Entry 7D46 (electron microscopy, 4.00 A resolution); this record covers chains C and H of the 10 polymer chains in the assembly.

== Chain C ==
Molecule: Translation initiation factor eIF-2B subunit beta
Organism: Homo sapiens
UniProt: P49770 (EI2BB_HUMAN); residue numbers follow UniProt; this construct covers 1-351
Sequence (351 residues; numbered 1 to 351; the number before each row is that of its first residue):
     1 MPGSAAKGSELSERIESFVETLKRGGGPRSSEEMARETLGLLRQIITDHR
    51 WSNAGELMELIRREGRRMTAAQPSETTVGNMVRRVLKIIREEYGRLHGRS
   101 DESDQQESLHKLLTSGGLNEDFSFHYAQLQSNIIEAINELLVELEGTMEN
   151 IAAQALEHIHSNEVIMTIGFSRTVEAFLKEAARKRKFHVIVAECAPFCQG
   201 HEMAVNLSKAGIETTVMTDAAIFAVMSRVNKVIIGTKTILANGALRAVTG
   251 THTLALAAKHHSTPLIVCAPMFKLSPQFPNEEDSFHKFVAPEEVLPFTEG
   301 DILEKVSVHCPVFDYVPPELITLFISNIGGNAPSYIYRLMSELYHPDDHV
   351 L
Disordered / not traced: 1-7, 99-121
UniProt features mapped onto this chain:
  - natural variant: Val85 (V85E: In VWM2), Ala127 (A127V: Found in a patient with Rett syndrome-like phenotype; uncertain significance), Ser171 (S171F: In VWM2), Pro196 (P196S: In VWM2), Gly200 (G200V: In VWM2), Glu213 (E213G: In VWM2), Cys268 (C268Y: In VWM2), Lys273 (K273R: In VWM2), Val316 (V316D: In VWM2), Gly329 (G329V: In VWM2)

== Chain H ==
Molecule: Translation initiation factor eIF-2B subunit delta
Organism: Homo sapiens
UniProt: Q9UI10 (EI2BD_HUMAN); residues 1-523 here = UniProt positions 1-523
Sequence (523 residues; each row starts with the number of its first residue):
     1 MAAVAVAVREDSGSGMKAELPPGPGAVGREMTKEEKLQLRKEKKQQKKKR
    51 KEEKGAEPETGSAVSAAQCQVGPTRELPESGIQLGTPREKVPAGRSKAEL
   101 RAERRAKQEAERALKQARKGEQGGPPPKASPSTAGETPSGVKRLPEYPQV
   151 DDLLLRRLVKKPERQQVPTRKDYGSKVSLFSHLPQYSRQNSLTQFMSIPS
   201 SVIHPAMVRLGLQYSQGLVSGSNARCIALLRALQQVIQDYTTPPNEELSR
   251 DLVNKLKPYMSFLTQCRPLSASMHNAIKFLNKEITSVGSSKREEEAKSEL
   301 RAAIDRYVQEKIVLAAQAISRFAYQKISNGDVILVYGCSSLVSRILQEAW
   351 TEGRRFRVVVVDSRPWLEGRHTLRSLVHAGVPASYLLIPAASYVLPEVSK
   401 VLLGAHALLANGSVMSRVGTAQLALVARAHNVPVLVCCETYKFCERVQTD
   451 AFVSNELDDPDDLQCKRGEHVALANWQNHASLRLLNLVYDVTPPELVDLV
   501 ITELGMIPCSSVPVVLRVKSSDQ
Disordered / not traced: 1-165, 519-523
UniProt features mapped onto this chain:
  - region: Arg170 to Leu179 (May bind the chemical integrated stress response (ISR) inhibitor ISRIB)
  - modified residue: Ala2 (N-acetylalanine), Ser12 (Phosphoserine), Thr86 (Phosphothreonine), Ser130 (Phosphoserine)
  - natural variant: Arg209 (R209Q: In VWM4), Ala228 (A228V: In VWM4), Leu269 (L269R: In VWM4), Arg357 (R357Q: In VWM4), Arg374 (R374C: In VWM4), Cys465 (C465R: In VWM4), Tyr489 (Y489H: In VWM4)
From the paper describing this entry:
  - mutagenesis - E310K, L314Q: decreased catalytic activity on ISRIB
  - mutagenesis - E310K, L314Q: decreased binding to eIF2(alphaP)

== How chain C and chain H interact ==
Contacting residue pairs (25):
  Glu157(C) with Arg446(H), salt bridge; Val447(H); Val453(H)
  His158(C) with Val447(H)
  His160(C) with Leu179(H), hydrogen bond (side chain-backbone); His182(H)
  Ser161(C) with Ser178(H), hydrogen bond (side chain-backbone); Leu179(H)
  Asn162(C) with Leu179(H)
  Glu163(C) with Asp450(H)
  Arg185(C) with His182(H)
  Lys231(C) with Thr449(H), hydrogen bond; Asp450(H), salt bridge
  Pro264(C) with Thr449(H)
  Ile266(C) with Thr449(H)
  Leu323(C) with Val447(H), hydrophobic; Thr449(H)
  Gly330(C) with Val447(H)
  Ala332(C) with Asn411(H)
  Ser334(C) with Ser510(H), hydrogen bond
  Tyr335(C) with Pro513(H); Val514(H), hydrophobic
  Tyr337(C) with Val514(H)
  Arg338(C) with Val514(H); Val518(H)
Also at the interface, not in a pair above, chain C (21 interface residues in all): Ile159, Lys259, Thr322, Asn331
Also at the interface, not in a pair above, chain H (18 interface residues in all): Ser181, Ala410, Glu445, Phe452, Glu495

== In short ==
Chain C and chain H form an interface of 21 and 18 residues respectively; the contacts include 4 hydrogen
bonds and 2 salt bridges. Polar pairs include Glu157(C)-Arg446(H), Lys231(C)-Asp450(H) and
His160(C)-Leu179(H). The paper reports that E310K and L314Q of chain H reduce catalytic activity on ISRIB;
E310K and L314Q of chain H reduce binding to eIF2(alphaP).
Chain C is Translation initiation factor eIF-2B subunit beta and chain H is Translation initiation factor
eIF-2B subunit delta, both from Homo sapiens; the structure, eIF2B apo, was determined by electron microscopy,
deposited together with 7D43, 7D44 and 7D45.
